7FIR - chains A and B of the 4 polymer chains in the assembly; structure by X-ray diffraction, 2.20 A resolution.

== Chain A (and B) ==
Molecule: Beta-1,2-mannobiose phosphorylase
From: Thermoanaerobacter sp. (strain X514)
Notes: EC 2.4.1.339; chain B of this document is another copy of the same molecule, construct and numbering; everything in this record applies to it too
Reference sequence: B0K2C3 (BMBP_THEPX); numbering as in UniProt (aligned over 1-302)
Sequence (313 residues; each row starts with the number of its first residue; numbers below 1 keep their minus sign (Gly-10 is residue -10)):
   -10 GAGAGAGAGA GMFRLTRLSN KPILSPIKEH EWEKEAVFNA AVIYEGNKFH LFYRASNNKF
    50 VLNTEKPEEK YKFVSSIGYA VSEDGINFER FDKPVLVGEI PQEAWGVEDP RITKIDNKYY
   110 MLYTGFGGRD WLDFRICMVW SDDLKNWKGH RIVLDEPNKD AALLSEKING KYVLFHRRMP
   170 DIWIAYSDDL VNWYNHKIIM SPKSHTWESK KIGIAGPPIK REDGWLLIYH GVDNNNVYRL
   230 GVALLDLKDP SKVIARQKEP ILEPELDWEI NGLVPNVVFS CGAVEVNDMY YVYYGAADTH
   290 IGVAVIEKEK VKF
Unresolved in the structure: -10 to 0
Differences from the reference sequence: expression tag (-10 to 0)
Ion coordination: Zn2+ site 1: His19, Glu54, Asp81; Zn2+ site 2: Glu92, Cys126, His139; Zn2+ site 3: Asp149, His219; Zn2+ site 4: Asp170 (shared with His194(B) of chain B); Zn2+ site 5: His194 (shared with Asp170(B) of chain B); Zn2+ site 6 near Glu248 (its only coordinating residue here)

== Interface between chain A and chain B ==
Contacting residue pairs (8; chain A residue first):
  Asp170(A) - His194(B)  salt bridge
  Ile187(A) - His194(B)
  Ser190(A) - Ser193(B)
  Ser190(A) - His194(B)
  Ser193(A) - Ser190(B)
  His194(A) - Asp170(B)  salt bridge
  His194(A) - Ile187(B)
  His194(A) - Ser190(B)
Interface residues without a listed pair, chain A (6 interface residues in all): Pro191
Interface residues without a listed pair, chain B (6 interface residues in all): Pro191

== In short ==
Chain A and chain B each contribute 6 residues to their interface, with 2 salt bridges. The salt-bridged pair
is Asp170(A)-His194(B). His19(A), Glu54(A) and Asp81(A) coordinate Zn2+ site 1. The Zn2+ site 2 is built by
Glu92(A), Cys126(A) and His139(A).
Chain A and chain B are both Beta-1,2-mannobiose phosphorylase (Thermoanaerobacter sp. (strain X514)); the
structure, The crystal structure of beta-1,2-mannobiose phosphorylase in complex with 1,4-mannobiose, was
determined by X-ray diffraction together with 7FIP, 7FIQ and 7FIS from the same study.
